6OX4 - chains Y and A; structure by X-ray diffraction, 2.29 A resolution.

Chain Y:
Molecule: Actin Peptide
UniProtKB: P60709 (ACTB_HUMAN); numbering as in UniProt (aligned over 66-80)
Amino-acid sequence (15 residues; each row starts with the number of its first residue):
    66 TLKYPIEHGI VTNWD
Curated features (UniProtKB/Swiss-Prot):
  - modified residue: His73 (Tele-methylhistidine)
  - natural variant: Pro70 (P70A: In BRWS1)
  - mutagenesis: Tyr69 (Y69A: Decreased interaction with SETD3), Ile71 (I71A: Decreased interaction with SETD3; I71A: Impaired methylation by SETD3), His73 (H73A: Abolished methylation by SETD3; H73K: Weak methylation by a A-256 or V-256 SETD3 mutant. High methylation by a F-256 and A-274 SETD3 mutant), Gly74 (G74A: Impaired methylation by SETD3), Trp79 (W79E: Does not affect methylation by SETD3), Asp80 (D80A: Decreased interaction with SETD3)
Reported in the primary citation:
  - mutagenesis - H73K (40-fold): decreased catalytic activity with Actin-histidine N-methyltransferase (chain A)
  - mutagenesis - H73K (20-fold): decreased binding to Actin-histidine N-methyltransferase (chain A)

Chain A:
Molecule: Actin-histidine N-methyltransferase
Source organism: Homo sapiens
Notes: EC 2.1.1.85
UniProtKB: Q86TU7 (SETD3_HUMAN); residues 0-593 here correspond to UniProt positions 1-594 (UniProt number = residue number + 1)
Amino-acid sequence (599 residues; each row starts with the number of its first residue; numbers below 1 keep their minus sign (Gly-5 is residue -5)):
    -5 GPLGSMGKKS RVKTQKSGTG ATATVSPKEI LNLTSELLQK CSSPAPGPGK EWEEYVQIRT
    55 LVEKIRKKQK GLSVTFDGKR EDYFPDLMKW ASENGASVEG FEMVNFKEEG FGLRATRDIK
   115 AEELFLWVPR KLLMTVESAK NSVLGPLYSQ DRILQAMGNI ALAFHLLCER ASPNSFWQPY
   175 IQTLPSEYDT PLYFEEDEVR YLQSTQAIHD VFSQYKNTAR QYAYFYKVIQ THPHANKLPL
   235 KDSFTYEDYR WAVSSVMTRQ AQIPTEDGSR VTLALIPLWD MCNHTNGLIT TGYNLEDDRC
   295 ECVALQDFRA GEQIYIFYGT RSNAEFVIHS GFFFDNNSHD RVKIKLGVSK SDRLYAMKAE
   355 VLARAGIPTS SVFALHFTEP PISAQLLAFL RVFCMTEEEL KEHLLGDSAI DRIFTLGNSE
   415 FPVSWDNEVK LWTFLEDRAS LLLKTYKTTI EEDKSVLKNH DLSVRAKMAI KLRLGEKEIL
   475 EKAVKSAAVN REYYRQQMEE KAPLPKYEES NLGLLESSVG DSRLPLVLRN LEEEAGVQDA
   535 LNIREAISKA KATENGLVNG ENSIPNGTRS ENESLNQESK RAVEDAKGSS SDSTAGVKE
Unresolved in the structure: -5 to 18, 502-593
Sequence notes: expression tag (-5 to -1); engineered mutation Ala255 (Asn256 in Q86TU7)
Curated features (UniProtKB/Swiss-Prot):
  - binding site (S-adenosyl-L-methionine): Arg74, Glu103 to Phe105, Arg253, Asp274 to His278, Ser324 to Phe326
  - modified residue: Ser512 (Phosphoserine)
Ligand contacts: S-adenosylhomocysteine (SAH): Arg74, Glu102, Glu103, Gly104, Phe105, Pro179, Thr252, Arg253, Asp274, Met275, Cys276, Asn277, His278, Tyr312, Ser324, Gly325, Phe326, Phe328
Reported in the primary citation:
  - conformationally variable residues: Trp273
  - catalytic residues: Tyr312 (proposed by the authors, not directly observed)

Interface between chain Y and chain A:
Residue-residue contacts (50; chain Y residue first):
  Leu67(Y) - Ile283(A)
  Leu67(Y) - Gly286(A)
  Tyr69(Y) - Pro258(A)  hydrophobic
  Tyr69(Y) - Thr285(A)
  Tyr69(Y) - Gly286(A)
  Tyr69(Y) - Tyr287(A)  hydrogen bond (backbone-backbone)
  Pro70(Y) - Ile283(A)  hydrophobic
  Pro70(Y) - Thr285(A)
  Ile71(Y) - Ala255(A)  hydrophobic
  Ile71(Y) - Ile270(A)  hydrophobic
  Ile71(Y) - Trp273(A)  hydrophobic
  Ile71(Y) - Ile283(A)
  Ile71(Y) - Thr285(A)  hydrogen bond (backbone-backbone)
  Ile71(Y) - Gly286(A)
  Ile71(Y) - Tyr287(A)
  Ile71(Y) - Cys294(A)  hydrophobic
  Glu72(Y) - Gln254(A)
  Glu72(Y) - Ala255(A)
  Glu72(Y) - Tyr312(A)
  Glu72(Y) - Gly313(A)
  Glu72(Y) - Arg315(A)  salt bridge
  His73(Y) - Thr252(A)
  His73(Y) - Arg253(A)
  His73(Y) - Gln254(A)
  His73(Y) - Trp273(A)
  His73(Y) - Asp274(A)  hydrogen bond (side chain-backbone)
  His73(Y) - Tyr312(A)  hydrogen bond (backbone-backbone)
  His73(Y) - Arg315(A)  hydrogen bond (backbone-side chain)
  Gly74(Y) - Met251(A)
  Gly74(Y) - Arg253(A)
  Gly74(Y) - Gln254(A)  hydrogen bond (backbone-backbone)
  Gly74(Y) - Arg315(A)  hydrogen bond (backbone-side chain)
  Ile75(Y) - Gln254(A)  hydrogen bond (backbone-backbone)
  Ile75(Y) - Ala255(A)  hydrophobic
  Ile75(Y) - Gln256(A)
  Val76(Y) - Arg315(A)
  Val76(Y) - His323(A)
  Thr77(Y) - Asn153(A)  hydrogen bond
  Thr77(Y) - Gln254(A)  hydrogen bond
  Thr77(Y) - His323(A)
  Asn78(Y) - Met151(A)
  Asn78(Y) - Asn153(A)  hydrogen bond (backbone-side chain)
  Trp79(Y) - Met151(A)
  Trp79(Y) - Asn153(A)
  Trp79(Y) - Ile154(A)  hydrophobic
  Trp79(Y) - Gln215(A)  hydrogen bond (backbone-side chain)
  Trp79(Y) - Val247(A)  hydrophobic
  Trp79(Y) - Met251(A)  hydrophobic
  Asp80(Y) - Asn211(A)
  Asp80(Y) - Arg214(A)
Also at the interface, not in a pair above, chain A (37 interface residues in all): Val250, Ile257, Gly262, Leu267, Cys276, Thr284, Leu289, Ile310, Thr314, Glu319, Ser324

In short:
Chain Y and chain A form an interface of 13 and 37 residues respectively, with 12 hydrogen bonds and 1 salt
bridge. Polar contacts include Glu72(Y)-Arg315(A), His73(Y)-Asp274(A) and His73(Y)-Arg315(A). Bound to chain
A: S-adenosylhomocysteine. From the paper: the catalytic residue Tyr312(A); H73K of chain Y reduces catalytic
activity with Actin-histidine N-methyltransferase (chain A).
Chain Y is Actin Peptide and chain A is Actin-histidine N-methyltransferase (Homo sapiens); the structure, A
SETD3 Mutant (N255A) in Complex with an Actin Peptide, was determined by X-ray diffraction together with 6OX0,
6OX1, 6OX2, 6OX3 and 6OX5 from the same study.
